PDB entry 8DSY | X-ray diffraction, 2.95 A resolution | chains A and B

[Chain A (and B)]
Molecule: Peroxisome proliferator-activated receptor gamma
From: Homo sapiens
Notes: chain B of this document is another copy of the same molecule, construct and numbering; everything in this record applies to it too
UniProt: P37231 (PPARG_HUMAN); numbering as in UniProt (aligned over 234-505)
Chain sequence (273 residues; numbered 233 to 505; the number before each row is that of its first residue):
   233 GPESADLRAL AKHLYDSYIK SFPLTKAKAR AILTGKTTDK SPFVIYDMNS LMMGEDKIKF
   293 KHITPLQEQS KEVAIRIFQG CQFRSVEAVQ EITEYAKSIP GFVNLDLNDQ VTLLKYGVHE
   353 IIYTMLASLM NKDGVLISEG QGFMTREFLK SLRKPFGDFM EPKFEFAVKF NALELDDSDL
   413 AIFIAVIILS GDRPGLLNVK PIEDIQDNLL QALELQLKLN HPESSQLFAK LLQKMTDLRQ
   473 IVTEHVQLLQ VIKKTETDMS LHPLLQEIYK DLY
Not modelled in the structure: 233-235, 292-302, 503-505 (chain B: 233-234, 298-302, 491-493)
Construct notes: expression tag (233)
Residues lining bound ligands: TJC ({5-[(5-{[(4-tert-butylphenyl)methyl]carbamoyl}-2,3-dimethyl-1H-indol-1-yl)methyl]-2-chlorophenoxy}acetic acid): Ile309, Gly312, Cys313, Gln314, Arg316, Ser317, Val318, Val321, Val350, His351, Ile354, Tyr355, Leu358, Leu361, Val367, Leu368, Ile369, Ser370, Met376, Phe391, Met392, Lys395, His477, Leu497, Ile500
Swiss-Prot annotation at these positions:
  - motif: Pro495 to Asp503 (9aaTAD)
  - binding site (rosiglitazone): Gln314 to Ser317, His351, His477, Tyr501
  - cross-link: Lys252 (Glycyl lysine isopeptide (Lys-Gly) (interchain with G-Cter in ubiquitin))
  - natural variant: Gln314 (Q314P: In colon cancer), Arg316 (R316H: In colon cancer), Val318 (V318M: In diabetes), Phe388 (F388L: In FPLD3), Arg425 (R425C: In FPLD3), Pro495 (P495L: In diabetes)
  - mutagenesis: Lys252 (K252R: More than 50% loss of ubiquitination)
Reported in the primary citation:
  - binding site for TJC: Ser317, Ser370, Leu497
  - conformationally variable residues (helix shift): Gln314, Leu497, Tyr501
  - mutagenesis - Y505DEL: unchanged binding to SR10221 series
  - mutagenesis - Y505DEL: unchanged binding to agonists and inverse agonists

[How chain A and chain B interact]
Contacting residue pairs (22; chain A residue first):
  Asp424(A) with Lys401(B)
  Gln438(A) with Gln465(B)
  Asp439(A) with Gln458(B)
  Gln443(A) with Ser457(B), hydrogen bond; Gln458(B)
  Glu446(A) with Glu446(B); Gln458(B)
  Lys450(A) with Glu446(B), salt bridge
  Ser457(A) with Asp439(B), hydrogen bond
  Gln458(A) with Asp439(B); Leu442(B); Gln443(B); Glu446(B); Phe460(B)
  Phe460(A) with Gln458(B); Ala461(B), hydrophobic
  Ala461(A) with Leu464(B), hydrophobic
  Gln465(A) with Gln438(B); Met467(B)
  Met467(A) with Thr468(B)
  Thr468(A) with Thr468(B); Arg471(B)
Interface residues without a listed pair, chain A (15 interface residues in all): Leu442, Leu464

[Summary]
The chain A/chain B interface involves 15 residues from each chain, with 2 hydrogen bonds and 1 salt bridge.
Polar pairs include Lys450(A)-Glu446(B), Gln443(A)-Ser457(B) and Ser457(A)-Asp439(B). Chain A binds compound
TJC. From the paper: a binding site for TJC at Ser317(A), Ser370(A) and Leu497(A); Y505DEL of chain A leaves
binding to SR10221 series unchanged.
Chain A and chain B are both Peroxisome proliferator-activated receptor gamma (Homo sapiens); the structure,
PPARg bound to inverse agonist H3B-343, was determined by X-ray diffraction (same publication as 8DKN, 8DKV
and 8DSZ).
